PDB entry 5MB1 | X-ray diffraction, 1.65 A resolution | chains A and C of the 4 polymer chains in the assembly

Chain A (and C):
Molecule: Fucose-binding lectin PA-IIL
Organism: Pseudomonas aeruginosa (strain UCBPP-PA14)
Notes: chain C of this document is another copy of the same molecule, construct and numbering; everything in this record applies to it too
Reference sequence: A0A0H2ZE85 (A0A0H2ZE85_PSEAB); residues 1-114 here correspond to UniProt positions 2-115 (UniProt number = residue number + 1)
Chain sequence (114 residues; numbered 1 to 114; the number before each row is that of its first residue):
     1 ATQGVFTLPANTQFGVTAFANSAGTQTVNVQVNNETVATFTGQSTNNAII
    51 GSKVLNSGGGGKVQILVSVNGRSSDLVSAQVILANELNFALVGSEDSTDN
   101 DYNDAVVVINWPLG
Bound ions: Ca2+ site 1: N21, D101, N103, D104 (together with beta-L-fucopyranose) (shared with 1 residue of chain B); Ca2+ site 2: E95, D99, D101, D104 (together with beta-L-fucopyranose); Ca2+ site 3: G114 (together with beta-L-fucopyranose) (shared with 4 residues of chain B)
Small-molecule neighbours: N,2,4,6-tetramethylbenzenesulfonamide / beta-L-fucopyranose: N21, S22, A23, G24, T45, V69, R72, E95, D96, S97, D99, D101, N103, D104
What the authors report for this chain:
  - binding site for N,2,4,6-tetramethylbenzenesulfonamide: G24, V69, D96
  - binding site for beta-L-fucopyranose: A23, T45

Interface between chain A and chain C:
Contacting residue pairs (6; chain A residue first):
  A1(A) with D75(C), hydrogen bond (backbone-side chain); V77(C), hydrophobic; Y102(C), hydrogen bond (backbone-side chain)
  D75(A) with A1(C), hydrogen bond (side chain-backbone)
  V77(A) with A1(C), hydrophobic
  Y102(A) with A1(C)
Also at the interface, not in a pair above, chain A (5 interface residues in all): Q3

In short:
The interface between chain A and chain C involves 5 residues on one side and 4 on the other, with 3 hydrogen
bonds. Polar contacts include A1(A)-D75(C) and A1(A)-Y102(C). Chain A binds
N,2,4,6-tetramethylbenzenesulfonamide / beta-L-fucopyranose. From the paper: a binding site for
N,2,4,6-tetramethylbenzenesulfonamide at G24(A), V69(A) and D96(A); a binding site for beta-L-fucopyranose at
A23(A) and T45(A).
Both chains are Fucose-binding lectin PA-IIL (Pseudomonas aeruginosa (strain UCBPP-PA14)). Entry 5MB1
(STRUCTURE OF THE LECB LECTIN FROM PSEUDOMONAS AERUGINOSA STRAIN PA14 IN COMPLEX WITH
2,4,6-Trimethylphenylsulfonamide-N-methyl-L-fucopyranoside) was determined by X-ray diffraction, deposited
together with 5MAY.
